PDB entry 8DK1 | electron microscopy, 2.95 A resolution | chains A and H of the 8 polymer chains in the assembly

[Chain A]
Protein: JetA
Organism: Pseudomonas aeruginosa PA14
UniProt: A0A0H2ZJP9 (A0A0H2ZJP9_PSEAB); residues -5 to 499 here correspond to UniProt positions 34-538 (UniProt number = residue number + 39)
Sequence (517 residues; each row starts with the number of its first residue; numbers below 1 keep their minus sign (Met-17 is residue -17)):
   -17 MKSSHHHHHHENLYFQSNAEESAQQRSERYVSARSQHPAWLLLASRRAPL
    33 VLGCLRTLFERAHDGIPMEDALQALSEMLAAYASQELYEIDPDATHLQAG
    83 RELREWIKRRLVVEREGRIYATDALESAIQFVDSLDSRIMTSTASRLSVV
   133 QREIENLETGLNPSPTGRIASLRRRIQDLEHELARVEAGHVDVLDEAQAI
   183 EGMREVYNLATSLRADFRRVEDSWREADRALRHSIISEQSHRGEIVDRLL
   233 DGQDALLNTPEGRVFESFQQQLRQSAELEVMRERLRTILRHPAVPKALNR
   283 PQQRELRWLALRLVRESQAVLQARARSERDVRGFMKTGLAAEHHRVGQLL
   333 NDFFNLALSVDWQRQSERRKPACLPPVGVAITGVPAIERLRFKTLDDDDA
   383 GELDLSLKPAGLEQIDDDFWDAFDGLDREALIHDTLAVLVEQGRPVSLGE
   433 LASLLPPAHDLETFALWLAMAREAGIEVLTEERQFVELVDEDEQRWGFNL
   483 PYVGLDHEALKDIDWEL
Unresolved in the structure: -17 to 4, 43-50, 68-75, 221-222, 372-499
Sequence notes: initiating methionine (-17); expression tag (-16 to -6); conflict Tyr-4 (Trp35 in A0A0H2ZJP9), Phe-3 (Lys36 in A0A0H2ZJP9), Gln-2 (Val37 in A0A0H2ZJP9), Ser-1 (Ala38 in A0A0H2ZJP9), Asn0 (Ala39 in A0A0H2ZJP9), Ala1 (Met40 in A0A0H2ZJP9)

[Chain H]
Protein: JetB
Organism: Pseudomonas aeruginosa PA14
UniProt: A0A0H2ZL66 (A0A0H2ZL66_PSEAB); residues 1-249 here = UniProt positions 1-249
Sequence (249 residues; row label = number of the first residue in the row):
     1 MAGIFDRIAGASGADETELTAEPMALDDGMDGEQPAMSANIQVDERRTPQ
    51 RVREAVQEMLKYGLLEESHKPNLYRSALTNIEVVDRILEPLDLAMGVDEV
   101 RGLVFVTVRQGEVAEQDDWSHPLVRRQRLNLEQSLLIAILRQHFIAYEQE
   151 SGTGASQALVAVDELIPQLQVYLGELGSEAKERNRIITLLDQLKGHGLVS
   201 ALDAHDRVIIRPIITHLANPENLQALVVWLREQVEGAVTPAAGGEEDEA
Unresolved in the structure: 1-47, 237-249

[How chain A and chain H interact]
Residue-residue contacts (87):
  Glu51(A) - Arg207(H)  salt bridge
  His78(A) - His205(H)
  Leu79(A) - Asp163(H)
  Arg83(A) - Asp163(H)  salt bridge
  Arg86(A) - Ala161(H)
  Arg86(A) - Asp163(H)  salt bridge
  Arg86(A) - Glu164(H)
  Glu98(A) - Ser156(H)
  Arg214(A) - Gln149(H)  hydrogen bond (side chain-backbone)
  Arg214(A) - Glu150(H)
  Arg214(A) - Ser151(H)  hydrogen bond (side chain-backbone)
  His215(A) - Gln149(H)
  Ile218(A) - Gln149(H)
  Asp312(A) - Gly152(H)
  Asp312(A) - Thr153(H)
  Phe316(A) - Gln149(H)
  Thr319(A) - Val100(H)
  Leu321(A) - Val100(H)  hydrophobic
  Leu321(A) - Arg101(H)
  Glu324(A) - Arg101(H)  salt bridge
  Glu324(A) - Arg141(H)  salt bridge
  His325(A) - Glu148(H)  salt bridge
  Arg327(A) - Pro220(H)
  Arg327(A) - Gln224(H)
  Val328(A) - Ile145(H)  hydrophobic
  Val328(A) - Pro220(H)
  Val328(A) - Leu223(H)  hydrophobic
  Leu331(A) - Pro220(H)
  Leu331(A) - Leu223(H)  hydrophobic
  Leu331(A) - Gln224(H)
  Leu332(A) - Gln142(H)
  Phe335(A) - Ala138(H)  hydrophobic
  Phe335(A) - Leu226(H)  hydrophobic
  Phe335(A) - Leu230(H)  hydrophobic
  Phe336(A) - Leu135(H)  hydrophobic
  Phe336(A) - Ala138(H)  hydrophobic
  Phe336(A) - Ile139(H)  hydrophobic
  Phe336(A) - Gln142(H)
  Phe336(A) - Tyr172(H)
  Leu338(A) - Val227(H)
  Leu338(A) - Arg231(H)
  Leu340(A) - Tyr172(H)  hydrophobic
  Ser341(A) - Val234(H)
  Val342(A) - Val234(H)  hydrophobic
  Trp344(A) - Leu131(H)  hydrophobic
  Trp344(A) - Tyr172(H)
  Trp344(A) - Leu173(H)  hydrophobic
  Gln345(A) - Leu173(H)  hydrogen bond (side chain-backbone)
  Glu349(A) - Leu131(H)
  Arg350(A) - Asn130(H)
  Arg350(A) - Leu131(H)
  Arg350(A) - Glu132(H)  hydrogen bond (backbone-backbone)
  Arg351(A) - Asn130(H)
  Lys352(A) - Asn130(H)
  Lys352(A) - Leu131(H)  hydrogen bond (backbone-backbone)
  Lys352(A) - Gln233(H)
  Pro353(A) - Leu129(H)
  Pro353(A) - Trp229(H)
  Ala354(A) - Leu129(H)  hydrogen bond (backbone-backbone)
  Ala354(A) - Asn130(H)
  Ala354(A) - Ser134(H)
  Cys355(A) - Leu226(H)  hydrophobic
  Cys355(A) - Trp229(H)  hydrophobic
  Leu356(A) - Trp119(H)  hydrogen bond (backbone-side chain)
  Leu356(A) - Leu129(H)  hydrophobic
  Leu356(A) - Ser134(H)
  Pro357(A) - Leu217(H)
  Pro357(A) - Asn222(H)
  Pro358(A) - Asp118(H)
  Pro358(A) - Trp119(H)
  Val359(A) - Phe105(H)  hydrophobic
  Val359(A) - Ile213(H)  hydrophobic
  Val359(A) - His216(H)
  Gly360(A) - Gly63(H)
  Gly360(A) - Val106(H)  hydrogen bond (backbone-backbone)
  Gly360(A) - Arg126(H)
  Val361(A) - Gly63(H)
  Val361(A) - Val106(H)  hydrogen bond (backbone-backbone)
  Val361(A) - Val124(H)  hydrophobic
  Ala362(A) - Leu60(H)
  Ala362(A) - Leu123(H)
  Ala362(A) - Arg126(H)
  Ile363(A) - Leu60(H)  hydrogen bond (backbone-backbone)
  Ile363(A) - Leu123(H)  hydrophobic
  Ile363(A) - Arg125(H)
  Thr364(A) - Leu123(H)
  Gly365(A) - Arg125(H)
Other interface residues (no listed pair), chain A (48 interface residues in all): Leu54, Arg311, Gly329, Ala339
Other interface residues (no listed pair), chain H (59 interface residues in all): Lys61, Tyr62, Thr107, Val108, Gln168, Glu179, Ala218, Ala225
The authors on this interface:
  - interface residues, chain A: Gly320(A)

[In short]
Chain A and chain H form an interface of 48 and 59 residues respectively, with 10 hydrogen bonds and 6 salt
bridges. Polar pairs include Glu51(A)-Arg207(H), Arg83(A)-Asp163(H) and Arg86(A)-Asp163(H). From the paper:
the interface residue Gly320(A).
Chain A is JetA and chain H is JetB, both from Pseudomonas aeruginosa PA14; the structure, CryoEM structure of
JetABC (head construct) from Pseudomonas aeruginosa PA14, was determined by electron microscopy (same
publication as 7TIL, 8DK2 and 8DK3).
